PDB entry 7YCD | X-ray diffraction, 2.01 A resolution | chains A and B of the 4 polymer chains in the assembly

# Chain A (and B)
Protein: Hydroxynitrile lyase
Source organism: Oxidus gracilis
Notes: chain B of this document is another copy of the same molecule, construct and numbering; everything in this record applies to it too
Reference sequence: A0A2Z5XCT7 (A0A2Z5XCT7_9MYRI); residues -17 to 166 here correspond to UniProt positions 1-184 (UniProt number = residue number + 18)
Sequence (184 residues; each row starts with the number of its first residue; numbers below 1 keep their minus sign (Met-17 is residue -17)):
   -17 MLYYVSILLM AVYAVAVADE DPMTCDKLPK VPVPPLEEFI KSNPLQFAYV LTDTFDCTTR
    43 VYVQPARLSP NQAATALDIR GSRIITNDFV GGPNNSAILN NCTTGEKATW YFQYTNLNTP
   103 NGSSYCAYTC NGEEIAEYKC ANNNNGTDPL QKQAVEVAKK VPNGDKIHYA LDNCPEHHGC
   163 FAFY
Not modelled in the structure: -17 to 4 (chain B: -17 to 2)
Cystine bridges: Cys7-Cys112, Cys39-Cys156, Cys108-Cys122
Ligand contacts:
  - (2R)-hydroxy(phenyl)ethanenitrile (MXN), molecule 1: Pro26, Leu27, Gln28, Thr41, Asn124, Asn125, Asn126, Asn127, Phe163, Ala164
  - (2R)-hydroxy(phenyl)ethanenitrile (MXN), molecule 2: Phe29, Arg42, Tyr44, Ala58, Phe71, Ala79, Leu81, Trp92, Phe94, Tyr107, Ala109, Lys121

# Chain A / chain B interface
Pairs across the interface - 12 pairs, chain A then chain B:
  Asp35(A) - Lys141(B)  salt bridge
  Arg62(A) - Lys142(B)
  Ser64(A) - Met5(B)
  Ser64(A) - Pro144(B)
  Arg65(A) - Lys141(B)  hydrogen bond (side chain-backbone)
  Arg65(A) - Lys142(B)
  Arg65(A) - Val143(B)
  Arg65(A) - Pro144(B)
  Arg65(A) - Asp147(B)
  Ile67(A) - Asp147(B)
  Thr85(A) - Lys148(B)  hydrogen bond
  Thr86(A) - Lys148(B)
Other interface residues (no listed pair), chain A (8 interface residues in all): Thr36
Other interface residues (no listed pair), chain B (10 interface residues in all): Thr6, Asn145, Gly146

# Summary
The interface between chain A and chain B involves 8 residues on one side and 10 on the other, with 2 hydrogen
bonds and 1 salt bridge. Polar pairs include Asp35(A)-Lys141(B), Arg65(A)-Lys141(B) and Thr85(A)-Lys148(B).
Chain A binds (2R)-hydroxy(phenyl)ethanenitrile.
Chain A and chain B are both Hydroxynitrile lyase (Oxidus gracilis); the structure, HYDROXYNITRILE LYASE FROM
THE MILLIPEDE, Oxidus gracilis bound with (R)-(+)-ALPHA-HYDROXYBENZENE-ACETONITRILE, was determined by X-ray
diffraction, deposited together with 7YCB, 7YCF, 7YCT and 7YAX.
